PDB entry 7X7Q | electron microscopy, 7.02 A resolution (low resolution: residue-level contacts below are approximate; hydrogen-bond / salt-bridge calls are withheld) | chains M and P of the 16 polymer chains in the assembly

# Chain M (and P)
Name: Holliday junction ATP-dependent DNA helicase RuvB
Source organism: Pseudomonas aeruginosa PAO1
Notes: EC 3.6.4.12; chain P of this document is another copy of the same molecule, construct and numbering; everything in this record applies to it too
UniProtKB: Q51426 (RUVB_PSEAE); numbering as in UniProt (aligned over 1-352)
Sequence (352 residues; each row starts with the number of its first residue):
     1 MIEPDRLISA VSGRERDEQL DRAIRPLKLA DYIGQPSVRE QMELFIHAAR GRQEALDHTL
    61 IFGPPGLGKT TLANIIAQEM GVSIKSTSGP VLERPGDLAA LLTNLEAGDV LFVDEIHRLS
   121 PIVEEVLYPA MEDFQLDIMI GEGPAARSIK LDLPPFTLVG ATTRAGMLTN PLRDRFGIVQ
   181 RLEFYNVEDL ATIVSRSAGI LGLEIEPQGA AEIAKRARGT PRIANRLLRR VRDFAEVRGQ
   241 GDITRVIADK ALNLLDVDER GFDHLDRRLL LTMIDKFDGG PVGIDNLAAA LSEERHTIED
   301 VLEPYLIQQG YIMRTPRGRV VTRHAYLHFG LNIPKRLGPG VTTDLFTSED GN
Not modelled in the structure: 1-21, 141-144, 335-352
UniProt features mapped onto this chain:
  - binding site (ATP): Ile-24, Arg-25, Gly-66, Lys-69, Thr-70, Thr-71, Glu-132 to Phe-134, Arg-175, Arg-222
  - binding site (ADP): Ile-33, Gly-66 to Thr-71, Tyr-185
  - binding site (Mg(2+)): Thr-70
  - binding site (DNA): Arg-295, Arg-314, Arg-319
From the paper describing this entry:
  - mutagenesis - R175A, R314A, R317A, R319A: abolished catalytic activity

# Chain M / chain P interface
Residue-residue contacts - 47 pairs, chain M then chain P:
  Ser-37(M) with Leu-255(P)
  Gln-41(M) with Leu-254(P); Leu-255(P)
  Phe-45(M) with Phe-234(P); Val-237(P)
  Ala-48(M) with Val-237(P)
  Ala-49(M) with Val-237(P)
  Arg-52(M) with Asp-233(P); Glu-236(P); Val-237(P)
  Glu-54(M) with Arg-232(P); Glu-236(P)
  Leu-56(M) with Arg-229(P)
  Asp-57(M) with Arg-229(P); Arg-230(P)
  His-58(M) with Arg-230(P)
  Asp-133(M) with Arg-22(P); Ala-23(P)
  Arg-164(M) with Glu-293(P); Glu-294(P); Thr-297(P)
  Gly-166(M) with Thr-297(P); Asp-300(P)
  Arg-173(M) with Arg-226(P)
  Asp-174(M) with Arg-222(P); Ile-223(P); Arg-226(P)
  Arg-175(M) with Arg-222(P)
  Phe-176(M) with Arg-226(P)
  Gly-177(M) with Arg-226(P); Arg-230(P)
  Ile-178(M) with Arg-230(P)
  Arg-181(M) with His-264(P); Leu-265(P); Arg-268(P)
  Glu-183(M) with Arg-268(P); Leu-291(P); Ser-292(P)
  Ile-307(M) with Asn-286(P); Ala-289(P); Ala-290(P)
  Gln-308(M) with Ala-290(P); Ser-292(P)
  Arg-314(M) with Phe-277(P); Asp-285(P); Asn-286(P)
  Pro-316(M) with Phe-277(P)
Also at the interface, not in a pair above, chain M (30 interface residues in all): Ala-55, Asn-170, Pro-171, Pro-304, Thr-315
Also at the interface, not in a pair above, chain P (33 interface residues in all): Arg-238, Gly-283, Arg-295, Ile-298, Val-301

# Overview
Chain M and chain P form an interface of 30 and 33 residues respectively. From UniProt: 11 ATP-binding
residues, 8 ADP-binding residues, Mg2+-binding residue Thr-70(M) and 3 DNA-binding residues on chain M. The
paper reports that R175A, R314A and R317A of chain M, among others, abolish catalytic activity.
Chain M and chain P are both Holliday junction ATP-dependent DNA helicase RuvB (Pseudomonas aeruginosa PAO1);
the structure, CryoEM structure of RuvA-RuvB-Holliday junction complex, was determined by electron microscopy
(same publication as 7X7P, 7X5A and 7X5B).
